Entry 7DL0 (X-ray diffraction, 2.17 A resolution); this record covers chains A and B.

== Chain A (and B) ==
Protein: 3,5-diaminohexanoate dehydrogenase
Organism: Cloacimonas acidaminovorans (strain Evry)
Notes: EC 1.4.1.11; chain B of this document is another copy of the same molecule, construct and numbering; everything in this record applies to it too
UniProtKB: B0VJ11 (B0VJ11_CLOAI); residues 1-352 here = UniProt positions 1-352
Chain sequence (358 residues; each row starts with the number of its first residue):
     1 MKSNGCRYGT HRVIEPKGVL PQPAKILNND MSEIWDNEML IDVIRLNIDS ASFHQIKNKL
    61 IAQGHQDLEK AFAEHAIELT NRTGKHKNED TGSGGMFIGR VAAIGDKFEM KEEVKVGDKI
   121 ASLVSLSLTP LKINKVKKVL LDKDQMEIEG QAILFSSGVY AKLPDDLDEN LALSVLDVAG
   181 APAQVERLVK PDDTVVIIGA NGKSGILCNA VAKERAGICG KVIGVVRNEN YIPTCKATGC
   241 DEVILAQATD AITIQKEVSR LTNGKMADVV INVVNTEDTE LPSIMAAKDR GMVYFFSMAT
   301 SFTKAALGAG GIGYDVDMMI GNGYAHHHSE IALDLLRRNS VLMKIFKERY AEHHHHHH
Disordered / not traced: 352-358 (chain B: 356-358)
Construct notes: engineered mutation G310 (Glu in B0VJ11), Y314 (Ala in B0VJ11); expression tag (353-358)

== Interface between chain A and chain B ==
Residue-residue contacts (100):
  Y8(A) - I252(B)  hydrophobic
  Y8(A) - Q255(B)  hydrogen bond
  Y8(A) - M285(B)  hydrophobic
  Y8(A) - I312(B)  hydrophobic
  Y8(A) - Y314(B)  hydrogen bond
  L20(A) - A251(B)  hydrophobic
  L20(A) - L281(B)  hydrophobic
  L20(A) - M285(B)  hydrophobic
  Q22(A) - L307(B)
  V124(A) - G310(B)
  V124(A) - G311(B)
  L128(A) - G311(B)
  S157(A) - G311(B)
  S157(A) - I312(B)
  S157(A) - G313(B)
  V159(A) - G310(B)
  V159(A) - G313(B)
  R187(A) - R290(B)
  R187(A) - D315(B)  salt bridge
  T249(A) - G18(B)
  A251(A) - L20(B)  hydrophobic
  I252(A) - C6(B)  hydrophobic
  I252(A) - T10(B)
  Q255(A) - Y8(B)  hydrogen bond
  D278(A) - P23(B)
  L281(A) - L20(B)  hydrophobic
  M285(A) - Y8(B)  hydrophobic
  M285(A) - L20(B)  hydrophobic
  D289(A) - H326(B)  salt bridge
  R290(A) - R187(B)
  M292(A) - M319(B)  hydrophobic
  F295(A) - F302(B)
  S297(A) - F302(B)
  M298(A) - F302(B)  hydrophobic
  M298(A) - A306(B)  hydrophobic
  T300(A) - F302(B)
  F302(A) - F295(B)
  F302(A) - S297(B)
  F302(A) - M298(B)  hydrophobic
  F302(A) - T300(B)
  F302(A) - F302(B)
  F302(A) - I320(B)  hydrophobic
  T303(A) - Q22(B)
  T303(A) - T91(B)  hydrogen bond (side chain-backbone)
  T303(A) - G92(B)
  T303(A) - M298(B)
  K304(A) - Q22(B)
  A305(A) - I320(B)  hydrophobic
  A306(A) - M298(B)  hydrophobic
  A306(A) - I320(B)  hydrophobic
  A306(A) - G321(B)
  A306(A) - N322(B)
  L307(A) - Q22(B)
  L307(A) - G92(B)
  L307(A) - S93(B)
  L307(A) - S125(B)
  L307(A) - S127(B)
  L307(A) - M298(B)  hydrophobic
  A309(A) - N322(B)
  G310(A) - V124(B)
  G310(A) - V159(B)
  G310(A) - N322(B)  hydrogen bond (backbone-side chain)
  G310(A) - Y324(B)
  G311(A) - V124(B)
  G311(A) - L128(B)
  G311(A) - G158(B)
  I312(A) - S157(B)
  G313(A) - S157(B)
  G313(A) - V159(B)
  G313(A) - Y324(B)
  Y314(A) - N322(B)  hydrogen bond (backbone-side chain)
  Y314(A) - Y324(B)
  D315(A) - R187(B)  salt bridge
  D315(A) - Y324(B)
  D315(A) - A325(B)
  D315(A) - H326(B)  salt bridge
  V316(A) - N322(B)  hydrogen bond (backbone-side chain)
  D317(A) - M319(B)
  M318(A) - M319(B)
  M318(A) - I320(B)  hydrogen bond (backbone-backbone)
  M319(A) - D317(B)
  M319(A) - M318(B)
  M319(A) - M319(B)  hydrophobic
  I320(A) - F302(B)  hydrophobic
  I320(A) - A305(B)  hydrophobic
  I320(A) - A306(B)  hydrophobic
  I320(A) - M318(B)  hydrogen bond (backbone-backbone)
  I320(A) - I320(B)  hydrophobic
  G321(A) - A306(B)
  N322(A) - A306(B)
  N322(A) - A309(B)
  N322(A) - G310(B)  hydrogen bond (side chain-backbone)
  N322(A) - Y314(B)  hydrogen bond (side chain-backbone)
  Y324(A) - G310(B)
  Y324(A) - G313(B)
  Y324(A) - Y314(B)
  Y324(A) - D315(B)
  A325(A) - D315(B)
  H326(A) - D289(B)  salt bridge
  H326(A) - D315(B)  hydrogen bond (backbone-side chain)
Also at the interface, not in a pair above, chain A (52 interface residues in all): R7, T10, G18, P23, G158, G308, G323
Also at the interface, not in a pair above, chain B (56 interface residues in all): V19, K87, G94, Q184, T249, T303, V316

== Summary ==
52 residues of chain A face 56 of chain B across their interface, with 12 hydrogen bonds and 5 salt bridges.
Polar contacts include R187(A)-D315(B), D289(A)-H326(B) and D315(A)-H326(B).
Both chains are 3,5-diaminohexanoate dehydrogenase (Cloacimonas acidaminovorans (strain Evry)). Entry 7DL0
(The mutant E310G/A314Y of 3,5-DAHDHcca complex with NADPH) was determined by X-ray diffraction together with
7DL1 and 7DL3 from the same study.
